PDB entry 6R94 | electron microscopy, 3.50 A resolution | chains J and G of the 10 polymer chains in the assembly

[Chain J]
Molecule: Human alpha-satellite DNA (145-MER) with abasic sites at positions 97-98
Sequence (147 nucleotides; row label = number of the first residue in the row):
     1 ATCAATATCC ACCTGCAGAT TCTACCAAAA GTGTATTTGG AAACTGCTCC ATCAAAAGGC
    61 ATGTTCAGCT GAACCAGCTG AACATGCCTT TTGATGX
    97 GX
    98 AGCAGTTTCC AAATACACTT TTGGTAGAAT CTGCAGGTGG ATATTGAT
Modified residues: 3DR (1',2'-dideoxyribofuranose-5'-phosphate) at position 97; 3DR (1',2'-dideoxyribofuranose-5'-phosphate) at position 98

[Chain G]
Name: Histone H2A type 1-B/E
Organism: Homo sapiens
UniProt: P04908 (H2A1B_HUMAN); numbering as in UniProt (aligned over 1-130)
Amino-acid sequence (133 residues; row label = number of the first residue in the row; numbers below 1 keep their minus sign (Gly-2 is residue -2)):
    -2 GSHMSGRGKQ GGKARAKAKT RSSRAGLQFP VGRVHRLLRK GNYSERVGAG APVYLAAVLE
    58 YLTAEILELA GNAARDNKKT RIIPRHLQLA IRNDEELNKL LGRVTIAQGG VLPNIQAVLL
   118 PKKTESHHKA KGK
Not modelled in the structure: -2 to 8, 127-130
Sequence notes: expression tag (-2 to 0)
Curated features (UniProtKB/Swiss-Prot):
  - modified residue: Ser2 (N-acetylserine), Arg4 (Citrulline), Lys6 (N6-(2-hydroxyisobutyryl)lysine), Lys10 (N6-(2-hydroxyisobutyryl)lysine), Lys14 (N6-(beta-hydroxybutyryl)lysine), Lys37 (N6-(2-hydroxyisobutyryl)lysine), Lys75 (N6-(2-hydroxyisobutyryl)lysine), Lys76 (N6-(2-hydroxyisobutyryl)lysine), Lys96 (N6-(2-hydroxyisobutyryl)lysine), Gln105 (N5-methylglutamine), Lys119 (N6-(2-hydroxyisobutyryl)lysine), Lys120 (N6-crotonyllysine), Thr121 (Phosphothreonine), Lys126 (N6-crotonyllysine)
  - cross-link (Glycyl lysine isopeptide (Lys-Gly)): Lys14 (interchain with G-Cter in ubiquitin), Lys16 (interchain with G-Cter in ubiquitin), Lys120 (interchain with G-Cter in ubiquitin)
  - mutagenesis: Ser2 (S2A: Blocks the inhibition of transcription by RPS6KA5/MSK1)

[Interface between chain J and chain G]
Pairs across the interface (15):
  DA1(J) with Lys126(G), base contact
  DA19(J) with Arg78(G), sugar contact
  DA28(J) with Arg33(G), phosphate contact
  DA29(J) with Arg30(G), phosphate contact; Arg33(G), salt bridge to the phosphate
  DA30(J) with Arg12(G), base contact; Lys16(G), phosphate contact; Arg18(G), salt bridge to the phosphate; Gly29(G), phosphate contact
  DG31(J) with Arg12(G), hydrogen bond to the sugar; Lys16(G), phosphate contact; Arg21(G), salt bridge to the phosphate
  DT32(J) with Arg12(G), phosphate contact; Ala13(G), phosphate contact
  DT37(J) with Arg43(G), phosphate contact
Interface residues without a listed pair, chain J (9 interface residues in all): DC10
Interface residues without a listed pair, chain G (13 interface residues in all): Thr17, Lys75

[Summary]
9 residues of chain J and 13 residues of chain G are in contact, with 1 hydrogen bond and 3 salt bridges.
Among the polar pairs are DG31(J)-Arg12(G), DA29(J)-Arg33(G) and DA30(J)-Arg18(G). From UniProt: one
mutagenesis site on chain G.
Here chain J is Human alpha-satellite DNA (145-MER) with abasic sites at positions 97-98 and chain G is
Histone H2A type 1-B/E (Homo sapiens). Entry 6R94 (Cryo-EM structure of NCP_THF2(-3)) was determined by
electron microscopy together with 6R8Y, 6R8Z, 6R90, 6R91, 6R92 and 6R93 from the same study.
